Entry 5ISZ (X-ray diffraction, 2.06 A resolution); this record covers chains A and E of the 5 polymer chains in the assembly.

[Chain A]
Name: HLA class I histocompatibility antigen, A-2 alpha chain
Organism: Homo sapiens
UniProt: P01892 (1A02_HUMAN); residues 1-275 here correspond to UniProt positions 25-299 (UniProt number = residue number + 24)
Chain sequence (275 residues; numbered 1 to 275; the number before each row is that of its first residue):
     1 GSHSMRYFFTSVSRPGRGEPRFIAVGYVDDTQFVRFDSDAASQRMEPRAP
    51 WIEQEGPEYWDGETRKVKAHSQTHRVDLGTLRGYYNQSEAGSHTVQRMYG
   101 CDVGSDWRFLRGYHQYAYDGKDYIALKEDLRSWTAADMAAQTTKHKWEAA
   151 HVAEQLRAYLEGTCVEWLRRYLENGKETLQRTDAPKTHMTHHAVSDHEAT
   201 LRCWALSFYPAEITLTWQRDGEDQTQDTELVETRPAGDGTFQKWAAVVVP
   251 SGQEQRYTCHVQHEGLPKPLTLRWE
Disulfides: C101-C164, C203-C259
From the paper describing this entry:
  - conformationally variable residues (side-chain flip): R65, Q155

[Chain E]
Name: TCRbeta chain
Organism: Homo sapiens
Chain sequence (241 residues; row label = number of the first residue in the row):
     3 IGGITQSPKYLFRKEGQNVTLSCEQNLNHDAMYWYRQDPGQGLRLIYYSQ
    53 IVNDFQKGDIAAGYSVSREKKESFPLTVTSAQKNPTAFYLCASSIFGQRE
   103 QYFGPGTRLTVTEDLKNVFPPEVAVFEPSEAEISHTQKATLVCLATGFYP
   153 DHVELSWWVNGKEVHSGVCTDPQPLKEQPALNDSRYALSSRLRVSATFWQ
   203 NPRNHFRCQVQFYGLSENDEWTQDRAKPVTQIVSAEAWGRA
Disulfides: C25-C93, C145-C210

[Chain A / chain E interface]
Pairs across the interface (17):
  R65(A) with Q58(E)
  A69(A) with I53(E)
  Q72(A) with I53(E); V54(E); N55(E)
  T73(A) with I53(E)
  R75(A) with N55(E)
  V76(A) with V54(E), hydrophobic
  A150(A) with I97(E), hydrophobic; F98(E); R101(E)
  H151(A) with R101(E)
  V152(A) with F98(E), hydrophobic
  E154(A) with R101(E), salt bridge
  Q155(A) with F98(E); Q100(E), hydrogen bond; R101(E), hydrogen bond
Interface residues without a listed pair, chain A (13 interface residues in all): K68, K146
Interface residues without a listed pair, chain E (11 interface residues in all): N30, Q52, D56
The authors on this interface:
  - specific contacts: F98(E)-Q155(A) (hydrophobic contact), Q100(E)-Q155(A), R101(E)-Q155(A)
  - interface residues, chain E: I53(E), F98(E), Q100(E), R101(E)

[In short]
13 residues of chain A and 11 residues of chain E are in contact; the contacts include 2 hydrogen bonds and 1
salt bridge. Polar pairs include E154(A)-R101(E), Q155(A)-Q100(E) and Q155(A)-R101(E). The paper describes a
hydrophobic contact between F98(E) and Q155(A); contacts between Q100(E) and Q155(A) and R101(E) and Q155(A).
From the paper: interface residues I53(E), F98(E) and Q100(E) among others; conformational variability at
R65(A) and Q155(A).
Chain A is HLA class I histocompatibility antigen, A-2 alpha chain and chain E is TCRbeta chain, both from
Homo sapiens; the structure, Crystal structure of LS01-TCR/M1-HLA-A*02 complex, was determined by X-ray
diffraction, deposited together with 5JHD.
